Entry 3DZY (X-ray diffraction, 3.10 A resolution); this record covers chains D and F of the 6 polymer chains in the assembly.

Chain D:
Molecule: Peroxisome proliferator-activated receptor gamma
From: Homo sapiens
UniProt: P37231 (PPARG_HUMAN); residues 74-477 here correspond to UniProt positions 102-505 (UniProt number = residue number + 28)
Chain sequence (419 residues; row label = number of the first residue in the row):
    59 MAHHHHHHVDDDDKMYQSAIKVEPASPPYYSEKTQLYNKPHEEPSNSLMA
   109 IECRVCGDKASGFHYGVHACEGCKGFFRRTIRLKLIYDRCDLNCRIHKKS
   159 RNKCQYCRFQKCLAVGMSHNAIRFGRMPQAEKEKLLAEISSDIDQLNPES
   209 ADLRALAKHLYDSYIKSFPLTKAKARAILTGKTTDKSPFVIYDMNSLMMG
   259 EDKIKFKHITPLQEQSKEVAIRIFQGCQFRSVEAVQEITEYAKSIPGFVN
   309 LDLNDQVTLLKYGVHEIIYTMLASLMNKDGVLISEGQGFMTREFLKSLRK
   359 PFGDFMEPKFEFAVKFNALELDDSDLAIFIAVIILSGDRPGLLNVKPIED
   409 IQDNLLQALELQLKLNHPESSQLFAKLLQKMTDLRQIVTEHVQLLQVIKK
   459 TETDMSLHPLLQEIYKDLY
Unresolved in the structure: 59-107, 260-275
Construct notes: expression tag (59-73)
Ion coordination: Zn2+ site 1: Cys111, Cys114, Cys128, Cys131; Zn2+ site 2: Cys148, Cys152, Cys162, Cys165
Residues lining bound ligands: brl49653 (BRL; 2,4-thiazolidiinedione, 5-[[4-[2-(methyl-2-pyridinylamino)ethoxy]phenyl]methyl]-(9cl)): Ile281, Phe282, Gly284, Cys285, Gln286, Arg288, Ser289, His323, Ile326, Tyr327, Leu330, Val339, Ile341, Met348, Leu353, Phe363, Met364, His449, Leu453, Leu469, Tyr473
Curated features (UniProtKB/Swiss-Prot):
  - DNA-binding region: Ala108 to Phe182 (Nuclear receptor)
  - zinc finger (NR C4-type): Cys111 to Cys131, Cys148 to Cys170
  - motif: Pro467 to Asp475 (9aaTAD)
  - binding site (rosiglitazone): Gln286 to Ser289, His323, His449, Tyr473
  - modified residue: Ser84 (Phosphoserine)
  - cross-link: Lys224 (Glycyl lysine isopeptide (Lys-Gly) (interchain with G-Cter in ubiquitin))
From the paper describing this entry:
  - mutagenesis - F347A: decreased binding to PPRE
  - mutagenesis - F347A: abolished binding to brl49653
  - mutagenesis - F347A: decreased signaling in response to rosiglitazone

Chain F:
Molecule: 20-nt DNA strand
Sequence (20 nucleotides; numbered 4001 to 4020; the number before each row is that of its first residue):
  4001 CTGACCTTTGACCTAGTTTG

Interface between chain D and chain F:
Residue-residue contacts (21; chain D residue first):
  Glu129(D) with DG4010(F), sugar contact; DA4011(F), base contact; DC4012(F), hydrogen bond to the base
  Gly130(D) with DG4010(F), sugar contact
  Phe134(D) with DT4009(F), phosphate contact
  Arg137(D) with DT4009(F), salt bridge to the phosphate; DG4010(F), hydrogen bond to the base
  Arg159(D) with DG4010(F), salt bridge to the phosphate
  Asn160(D) with DT4009(F), hydrogen bond to the phosphate; DG4010(F), hydrogen bond to the phosphate
  Gln163(D) with DT4008(F), phosphate contact; DT4009(F), hydrogen bond to the phosphate
  Arg166(D) with DG4010(F), salt bridge to the phosphate
  Phe182(D) with DT4017(F), sugar contact; DT4018(F), sugar contact
  Gly183(D) with DT4017(F), hydrogen bond to the base; DT4018(F), hydrogen bond to the sugar
  Arg184(D) with DT4019(F), hydrogen bond to the base; DG4020(F), hydrogen bond to the sugar
  Pro186(D) with DT4019(F), sugar contact; DG4020(F), phosphate contact
Also at the interface, not in a pair above, chain D (13 interface residues in all): Lys132
Also at the interface, not in a pair above, chain F (10 interface residues in all): DG4016

In short:
13 residues of chain D face 10 of chain F across their interface, with 9 hydrogen bonds and 3 salt bridges.
Polar pairs include Glu129(D)-DC4012(F), Arg137(D)-DG4010(F) and Gly183(D)-DT4017(F). Ligands of chain D:
brl49653. From the paper: F347A of chain D reduces binding to PPRE; F347A of chain D abolishes binding to
brl49653.
Here chain D is Peroxisome proliferator-activated receptor gamma (Homo sapiens) and chain F is a 20-nt DNA
strand. Entry 3DZY (Intact PPAR gamma - RXR alpha Nuclear Receptor Complex on DNA bound with Rosiglitazone,
9-cis Retinoic ...) was determined by X-ray diffraction together with 3DZU and 3E00 from the same study.
